PDB entry 7T3I | electron microscopy, 4.30 A resolution (low resolution: residue-level contacts below are approximate; hydrogen-bond / salt-bridge calls are withheld) | chains D and G of the 7 polymer chains in the assembly

[Chain D]
Molecule: Rix7
Source organism: Chaetomium thermophilum
UniProtKB: G0RZG1 (G0RZG1_CHATD); residue numbers follow UniProt; this construct covers 1-802
Sequence (813 residues; each row starts with the number of its first residue):
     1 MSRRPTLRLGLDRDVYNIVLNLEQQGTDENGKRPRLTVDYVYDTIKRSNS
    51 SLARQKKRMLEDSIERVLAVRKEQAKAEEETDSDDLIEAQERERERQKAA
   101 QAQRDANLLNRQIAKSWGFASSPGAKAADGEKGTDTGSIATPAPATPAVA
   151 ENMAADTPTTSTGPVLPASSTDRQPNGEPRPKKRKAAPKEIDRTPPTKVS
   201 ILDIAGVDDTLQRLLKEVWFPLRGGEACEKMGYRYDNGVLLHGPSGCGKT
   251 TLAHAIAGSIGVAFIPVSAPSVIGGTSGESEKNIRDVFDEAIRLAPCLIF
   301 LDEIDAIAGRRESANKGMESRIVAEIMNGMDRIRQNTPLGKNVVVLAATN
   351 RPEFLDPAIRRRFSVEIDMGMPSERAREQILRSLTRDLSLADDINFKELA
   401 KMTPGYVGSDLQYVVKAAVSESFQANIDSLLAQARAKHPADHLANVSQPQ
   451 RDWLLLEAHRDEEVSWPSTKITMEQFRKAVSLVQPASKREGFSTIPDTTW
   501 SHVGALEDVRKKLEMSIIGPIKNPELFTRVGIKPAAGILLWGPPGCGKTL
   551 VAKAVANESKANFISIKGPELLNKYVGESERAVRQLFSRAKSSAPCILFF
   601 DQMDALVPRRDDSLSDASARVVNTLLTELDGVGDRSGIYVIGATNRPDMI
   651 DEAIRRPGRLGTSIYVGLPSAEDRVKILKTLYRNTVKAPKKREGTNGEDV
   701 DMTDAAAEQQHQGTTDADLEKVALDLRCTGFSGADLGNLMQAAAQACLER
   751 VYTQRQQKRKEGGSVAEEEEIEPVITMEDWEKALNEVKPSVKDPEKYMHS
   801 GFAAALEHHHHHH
Disordered / not traced: 1-192, 687-711, 763-767, 801-813
Sequence notes: conflict Gln602 (Glu in G0RZG1); expression tag (803-813)
Residues lining bound ligands:
  - ATP (adenosine-5'-triphosphate), molecule 1: Asp203, Ile204, Ala205, Pro244, Ser245, Gly246, Cys247, Gly248, Lys249, Thr250, Thr251, Asp302, Glu303, Asn350, Ile380, Leu384, Gly408, Ser409, Gln412
  - ATP, molecule 2: Met327, Asp331, Arg334, Arg361, Arg362
  - ATP, molecule 3: His502, Val503, Gly504, Leu506, Pro543, Pro544, Gly545, Cys546, Gly547, Lys548, Thr549, Leu550, Gln602, Asn645, Leu681, Gly733, Ala734
  - ATP, molecule 4: Asp630, Arg656, Arg659

[Chain G]
Molecule: substrate peptide
Source organism: Escherichia coli
Sequence (27 residues; each row starts with the number of its first residue; X marks 27 residues of unknown identity (built as UNK)):
     1 XXXXXXXXXXXXXXXXXXXXXXXXXXX

[Interface between chain D and chain G]
Chain D residues in contact with chain G, 8 residues: Gly275, Thr276, Ser277, Lys316, Lys574, Tyr575, Val576, Leu614

[Summary]
Chain D and chain G make no direct contact in this assembly. Chain D binds 4 copies of ATP.
Here chain D is Rix7 (Chaetomium thermophilum) and chain G is substrate peptide (Escherichia coli). Entry 7T3I
(CryoEM structure of the Rix7 D2 Walker B mutant) was determined by electron microscopy (same publication as
7SWL and 7T0V).
